5CFC - chains A and B of the 4 polymer chains in the assembly; structure by X-ray diffraction, 2.50 A resolution.

== Chain A ==
Protein: VP1
From: Saffold virus
UniProtKB: C0MHL9 (C0MHL9_9PICO); the author numbering skips numbers that UniProt does not, so the offset changes along the chain: 1-82 = UniProt 647-728; 89-188 = UniProt 729-828; 191-260 = UniProt 829-898
Amino-acid sequence (252 residues; numbered 1 to 260; 8 numbers in that range are skipped by the numbering (no residue carries them; nothing is unmodelled there); the number before each row is that of its first residue):
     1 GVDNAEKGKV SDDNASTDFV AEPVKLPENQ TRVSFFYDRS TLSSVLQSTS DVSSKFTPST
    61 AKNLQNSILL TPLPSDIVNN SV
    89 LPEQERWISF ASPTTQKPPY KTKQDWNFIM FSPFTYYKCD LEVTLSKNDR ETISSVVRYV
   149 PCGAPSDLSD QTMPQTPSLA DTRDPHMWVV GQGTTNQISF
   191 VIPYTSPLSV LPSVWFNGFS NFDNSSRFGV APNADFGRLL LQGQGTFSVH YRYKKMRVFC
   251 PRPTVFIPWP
Construct notes: conflict F36 (Val682 in C0MHL9)

== Chain B ==
Protein: VP3
From: Saffold virus
UniProtKB: E3TMG8 (E3TMG8_9PICO); residues 1-232 here correspond to UniProt positions 415-646 (UniProt number = residue number + 414)
Amino-acid sequence (232 residues; row label = number of the first residue in the row):
     1 SPFPVTVREH AGTFFSTTPD TTVPVYGNTI STPFDYMCGE FTDLLSLCKI PTFLGNLDSN
    61 KKRIPYFSAT NSTPATPLVT YQVTLSCSCM ANSMLAAVAR NFNQYRGSLN YLFVFTGSAM
   121 TKGKFLISYT PPGAGEPKTL DQAMQATYAI WDLGLNSSYN FTVPFISPTH YRQTSYNTPT
   181 ITSVDGWLTV WQLTPLTYPL GVPNDSHILT LVSGGDDFTL RMPVTFTKYV PQ
Disulfides: C87-C89

== Interface between chain A and chain B ==
Contacting residue pairs (157):
  G1(A) - Y159(B)
  G1(A) - N160(B)  hydrogen bond (backbone-backbone)
  V2(A) - S158(B)
  V2(A) - Y159(B)
  D3(A) - N156(B)
  D3(A) - S157(B)
  D3(A) - S158(B)  hydrogen bond (backbone-backbone)
  N4(A) - L155(B)
  N4(A) - N156(B)  hydrogen bond
  N4(A) - S157(B)
  N4(A) - S158(B)
  A5(A) - L112(B)  hydrophobic
  A5(A) - V114(B)  hydrophobic
  A5(A) - S158(B)  hydrogen bond (backbone-side chain)
  E6(A) - S157(B)  hydrogen bond
  E6(A) - S158(B)
  V10(A) - P51(B)  hydrophobic
  V10(A) - L112(B)  hydrophobic
  S11(A) - N160(B)  hydrogen bond (backbone-side chain)
  D12(A) - K49(B)
  D12(A) - N110(B)
  D12(A) - D216(B)
  D13(A) - S108(B)
  D13(A) - N110(B)
  D13(A) - N160(B)  hydrogen bond
  D13(A) - T162(B)
  D13(A) - G215(B)
  D13(A) - D216(B)  hydrogen bond (backbone-backbone)
  N14(A) - S108(B)
  N14(A) - T162(B)
  N14(A) - D216(B)
  N14(A) - D217(B)
  A15(A) - S108(B)  hydrogen bond (backbone-side chain)
  A15(A) - T162(B)
  A15(A) - P164(B)  hydrophobic
  D18(A) - Y159(B)  hydrogen bond
  D18(A) - N160(B)
  F19(A) - T147(B)
  F19(A) - Y148(B)
  F19(A) - F161(B)  hydrophobic
  F19(A) - T162(B)
  F19(A) - P164(B)  hydrophobic
  P23(A) - D217(B)
  V24(A) - R106(B)  hydrogen bond (backbone-side chain)
  V24(A) - G107(B)
  V24(A) - D217(B)  hydrogen bond (backbone-side chain)
  K25(A) - D217(B)
  K25(A) - T219(B)
  L26(A) - R106(B)
  L26(A) - Y171(B)
  L26(A) - T219(B)
  E28(A) - L220(B)
  E28(A) - R221(B)
  Q30(A) - F102(B)
  Q30(A) - R221(B)
  Q30(A) - M222(B)  hydrogen bond (side chain-backbone)
  Q30(A) - P223(B)
  T31(A) - D43(B)  hydrogen bond
  T31(A) - L44(B)  hydrogen bond (backbone-backbone)
  T31(A) - L45(B)
  T31(A) - F102(B)
  T31(A) - L220(B)
  R32(A) - T42(B)
  V33(A) - F41(B)
  V33(A) - T42(B)  hydrogen bond (backbone-backbone)
  V33(A) - L44(B)  hydrophobic
  F35(A) - P223(B)  hydrophobic
  F36(A) - L44(B)  hydrophobic
  F36(A) - N101(B)
  F36(A) - F102(B)  hydrophobic
  F36(A) - P223(B)  hydrophobic
  R39(A) - S16(B)
  R39(A) - T17(B)
  S40(A) - F14(B)
  S40(A) - S16(B)  hydrogen bond (backbone-backbone)
  F98(A) - V230(B)  hydrophobic
  P106(A) - V230(B)
  Y108(A) - V230(B)
  Y108(A) - P231(B)
  W114(A) - K228(B)
  W114(A) - Y229(B)
  N115(A) - T225(B)  hydrogen bond
  M118(A) - Y229(B)
  F119(A) - A97(B)
  F119(A) - V98(B)  hydrophobic
  F119(A) - N101(B)
  P121(A) - F41(B)
  P121(A) - L47(B)  hydrophobic
  P121(A) - M94(B)  hydrophobic
  F122(A) - F41(B)  hydrophobic
  Y124(A) - M37(B)  hydrophobic
  K126(A) - S31(B)  hydrogen bond
  K126(A) - T32(B)  hydrogen bond (side chain-backbone)
  K126(A) - F34(B)
  E130(A) - T22(B)
  T132(A) - F14(B)
  P149(A) - Y26(B)
  P173(A) - V25(B)
  P173(A) - Y26(B)  hydrophobic
  M175(A) - V25(B)  hydrophobic
  T183(A) - G12(B)
  Q185(A) - G12(B)
  Q185(A) - F14(B)
  S187(A) - T22(B)  hydrogen bond
  S187(A) - V23(B)
  F188(A) - T22(B)
  F188(A) - V23(B)
  F188(A) - V25(B)  hydrophobic
  V191(A) - T22(B)
  V191(A) - V23(B)  hydrogen bond (backbone-backbone)
  V191(A) - P24(B)  hydrophobic
  V191(A) - V25(B)  hydrogen bond (backbone-backbone)
  I192(A) - V25(B)  hydrophobic
  P193(A) - Y26(B)
  P193(A) - T29(B)
  Y194(A) - S31(B)
  S196(A) - T32(B)  hydrogen bond (backbone-side chain)
  P197(A) - T32(B)
  L198(A) - T32(B)
  S199(A) - T32(B)
  S199(A) - P33(B)  hydrogen bond (side chain-backbone)
  S199(A) - F34(B)
  S199(A) - Y36(B)
  V200(A) - F34(B)  hydrophobic
  H240(A) - F14(B)
  R242(A) - S16(B)
  R242(A) - T18(B)  hydrogen bond (side chain-backbone)
  R242(A) - D20(B)
  R247(A) - F34(B)
  R247(A) - E40(B)  salt bridge
  V248(A) - E40(B)
  V248(A) - F41(B)  hydrogen bond (backbone-backbone)
  F249(A) - F34(B)  hydrophobic
  F249(A) - M37(B)  hydrophobic
  F249(A) - C38(B)
  F249(A) - G39(B)
  F249(A) - E40(B)
  C250(A) - G39(B)  hydrogen bond (backbone-backbone)
  P251(A) - F41(B)  hydrophobic
  P251(A) - L47(B)  hydrophobic
  R252(A) - M94(B)
  T254(A) - A97(B)
  V255(A) - Y229(B)
  F256(A) - N92(B)
  F256(A) - Y229(B)  hydrogen bond (backbone-side chain)
  F256(A) - Q232(B)
  I257(A) - A91(B)
  I257(A) - N92(B)  hydrogen bond (backbone-side chain)
  I257(A) - R100(B)
  I257(A) - Y229(B)  hydrophobic
  P258(A) - Y229(B)
  P258(A) - Q232(B)
  W259(A) - G55(B)
  W259(A) - R63(B)
  W259(A) - S88(B)
  W259(A) - N92(B)
  P260(A) - S88(B)
Also at the interface, not in a pair above, chain A (75 interface residues in all): Y147, T195, K244, P253
Also at the interface, not in a pair above, chain B (79 interface residues in all): P19, T21, I30, C89, A149, F165, F226

== Overview ==
75 residues of chain A and 79 residues of chain B are in contact; the contacts include 30 hydrogen bonds and 1
salt bridge. Among the polar pairs are R247(A)-E40(B), N4(A)-N156(B) and A5(A)-S158(B).
Chain A is VP1 and chain B is VP3, both from Saffold virus; the structure, Crystal Structure of Human
Cardiovirus SAFV-3, was determined by X-ray diffraction together with 5CFD and 5A8F from the same study.
